Entry 7ZYM (X-ray diffraction, 2.50 A resolution); this record covers chain A.

# Chain A
Protein: Epidermal growth factor receptor
Source organism: Homo sapiens
Notes: EC 2.7.10.1
Reference sequence: P00533 (EGFR_HUMAN); residue numbers follow UniProt; this construct covers 695-1022
Sequence (333 residues; numbered 690 to 1022; the number before each row is that of its first residue):
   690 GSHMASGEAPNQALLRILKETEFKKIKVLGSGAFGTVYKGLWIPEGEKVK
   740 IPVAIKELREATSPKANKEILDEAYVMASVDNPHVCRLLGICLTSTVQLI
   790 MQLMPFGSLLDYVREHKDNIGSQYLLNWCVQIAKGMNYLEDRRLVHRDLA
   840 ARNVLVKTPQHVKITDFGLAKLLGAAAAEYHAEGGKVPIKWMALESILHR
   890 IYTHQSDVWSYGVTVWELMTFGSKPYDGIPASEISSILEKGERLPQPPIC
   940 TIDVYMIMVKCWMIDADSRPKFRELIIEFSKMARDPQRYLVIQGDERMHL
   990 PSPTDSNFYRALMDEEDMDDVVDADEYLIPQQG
Unresolved in the structure: 690-695, 748-751, 1021-1022
Construct notes: expression tag (690-694); engineered mutation Met790 (Thr in P00533), Ser797 (Cys in P00533), Ala865 (Glu in P00533), Ala866 (Glu in P00533), Ala867 (Lys in P00533)
Ligand contacts: Brigatinib (6GY; 5-chloro-N~4~-[2-(dimethylphosphoryl)phenyl]-N~2~-{2-methoxy-4-[4-(4-methylpiperazin-1-yl)piperidin-1-yl]phenyl}pyrimidine-2,4-diamine): Leu718, Gly719, Phe723, Val726, Ala743, Lys745, Met790, Gln791, Leu792, Met793, Pro794, Gly796, Asp800, Glu804, Arg841, Asn842, Leu844, Thr854, Asp855, Leu1001
Curated features (UniProtKB/Swiss-Prot):
  - active site: Asp837 (Proton acceptor)
  - binding site (ATP): Leu718 to Val726, Lys745, Asp855
  - site: Tyr1016 (Important for interaction with PIK3C2B)
  - modified residue: Ser695 (Phosphoserine), Lys745 (N6-(2-hydroxyisobutyryl)lysine), Tyr869 (Phosphotyrosine), Ser991 (Phosphoserine), Ser995 (Phosphoserine), Tyr998 (Phosphotyrosine), Tyr1016 (Phosphotyrosine)
  - cross-link (Glycyl lysine isopeptide (Lys-Gly)): Lys716 (interchain with G-Cter in ubiquitin), Lys737 (interchain with G-Cter in ubiquitin), Lys754 (interchain with G-Cter in ubiquitin), Lys757 (interchain with G-Cter in ubiquitin), Lys929 (interchain with G-Cter in ubiquitin), Lys960 (interchain with G-Cter in ubiquitin), Lys970 (interchain with G-Cter in ubiquitin)
  - natural variant: Glu709 (E709A: Found in a lung cancer sample; E709G: Found in a lung cancer sample; E709K: Found in a lung cancer sample), Gly719 (G719A: Found in a lung cancer sample; G719C: Found in a lung cancer sample; G719D: Found in a lung cancer sample; G719S: Found in a lung cancer sample), Gly724 (G724S: Found in a lung cancer sample), Glu734 (E734K: Found in a lung cancer sample), Glu746 to Ser752 (sequence variant, change not given here; Found in a lung cancer sample), Glu746 to Thr751 (sequence variant, change not given here; Found in a lung cancer sample), Glu746 to Ala750 (deletion: Found in a lung cancer sample), Glu746 (deletion: Found in a lung cancer sample), Leu747 to Thr751 (deletion: Found in a lung cancer sample), Leu747 to Glu749 (deletion: Found in a lung cancer sample), Leu747 (L747F: Found in a lung cancer sample), Arg748 (R748P: Found in a lung cancer sample), 12 further natural variant entries in UniProt
  - mutagenesis: Pro699 (P699A: Reduced phosphorylation), Asn700 (N700A: Abolishes phosphorylation), Leu704 (L704A: Abolishes phosphorylation), Arg705 (R705A: Abolishes phosphorylation), Ile706 (I706A: Abolishes phosphorylation), Lys745 (K745A/M: Abolishes kinase activity), Asp974 (D974A: Strongly reduced phosphorylation), Arg977 (R977A: Reduced phosphorylation), Glu1005 to Asp1006 (Constitutively activated kinase), Tyr1016 (Y1016F: 50% decrease in interaction with PIK3C2B. 65% decrease in interaction with PIK3C2B; when associated with F-1197. Abolishes interaction with PIK3C2B; when associated with F-1197 and F-1092)
Reported in the primary citation:
  - binding site for Brigatinib: Met790, Asp800

# Summary
Bound to chain A: Brigatinib. Curated annotation (UniProt) lists active-site residue Asp837, 11 ATP-binding
residues and 11 mutagenesis sites. The paper reports a binding site for Brigatinib at Met790 and Asp800.
Chain A is Epidermal growth factor receptor (Homo sapiens); the structure, Crystal Structure of
EGFR-T790M/C797S in Complex with Brigatinib, was determined by X-ray diffraction, deposited together with
7ZYN, 7ZYP and 7ZYQ.
